Entry 2G28 (X-ray diffraction, 1.85 A resolution); this record covers chains A and B.

[Chain A (and B)]
Protein: Pyruvate dehydrogenase E1 component
Source organism: Escherichia coli
Notes: EC 1.2.4.1; chain B of this document is another copy of the same molecule, construct and numbering; everything in this record applies to it too
UniProt: P0AFG8 (ODP1_ECOLI); residues 1-886 here = UniProt positions 1-886
Amino-acid sequence (886 residues; each row starts with the number of its first residue):
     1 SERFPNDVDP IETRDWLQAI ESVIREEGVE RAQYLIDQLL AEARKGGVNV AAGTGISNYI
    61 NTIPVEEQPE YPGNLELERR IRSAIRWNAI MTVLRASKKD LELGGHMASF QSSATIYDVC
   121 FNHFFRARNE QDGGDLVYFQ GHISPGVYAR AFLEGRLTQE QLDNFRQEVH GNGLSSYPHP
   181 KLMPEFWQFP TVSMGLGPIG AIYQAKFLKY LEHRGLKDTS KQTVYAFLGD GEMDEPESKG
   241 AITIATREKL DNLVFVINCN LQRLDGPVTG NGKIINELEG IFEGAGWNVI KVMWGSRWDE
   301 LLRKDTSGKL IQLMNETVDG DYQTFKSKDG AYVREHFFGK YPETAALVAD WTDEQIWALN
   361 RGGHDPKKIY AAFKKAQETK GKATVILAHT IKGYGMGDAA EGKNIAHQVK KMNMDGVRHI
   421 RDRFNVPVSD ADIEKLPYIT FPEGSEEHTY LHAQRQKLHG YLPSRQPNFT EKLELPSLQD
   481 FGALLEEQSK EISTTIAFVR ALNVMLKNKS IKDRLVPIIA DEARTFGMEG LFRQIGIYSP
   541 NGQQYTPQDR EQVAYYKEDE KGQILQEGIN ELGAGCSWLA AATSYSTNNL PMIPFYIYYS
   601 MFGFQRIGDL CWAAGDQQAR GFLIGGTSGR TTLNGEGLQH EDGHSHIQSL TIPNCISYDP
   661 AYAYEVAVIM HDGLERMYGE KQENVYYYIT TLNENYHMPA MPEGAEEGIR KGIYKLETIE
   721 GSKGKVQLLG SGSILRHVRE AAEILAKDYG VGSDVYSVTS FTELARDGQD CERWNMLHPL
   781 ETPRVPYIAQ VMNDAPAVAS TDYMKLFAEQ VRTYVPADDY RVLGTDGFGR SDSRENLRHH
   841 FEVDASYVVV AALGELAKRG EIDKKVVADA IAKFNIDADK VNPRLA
Unresolved in the structure: 1-55, 401-413, 541-557
Ion coordination: Mg2+: Asp230, Asn260, Gln262 (together with 2-phosphonolactylthiamin diphosphate)
Ligand contacts:
  - 2-phosphonolactylthiamin diphosphate (TDK; 3-[(4-amino-2-methylpyrimidin-5-yl)methyl]-2-{(1S)-1-hydroxy-1-[(R)-hydroxy(methoxy)phosphoryl]ethyl}-5-(2-{[(S)-hydroxy(phosphonooxy)phosphoryl]oxy}ethyl)-4-methyl-1,3-thiazol-3-ium), molecule 1: His106, Ser109, Gln140, His142, Tyr177, Val192, Ser193, Met194, Gly229, Asp230, Gly231, Glu232, Glu235, Asn258, Asn260, Gln262, Arg263, Leu264, Lys392
  - 2-phosphonolactylthiamin diphosphate (TDK), molecule 2: Asp521, Glu522, Ile569, Glu571, Tyr599, Phe602, Arg606, Glu636, His640

[Chain A / chain B interface]
Residue-residue contacts (247):
  Leu101(A) - Asn634(B)  hydrogen bond (backbone-side chain)
  Glu102(A) - Asn634(B)  hydrogen bond (backbone-side chain)
  Leu103(A) - Gly635(B)
  Leu103(A) - Asp832(B)
  Leu103(A) - Ser833(B)
  Arg166(A) - Gly635(B)  hydrogen bond (side chain-backbone)
  Arg166(A) - Glu636(B)  salt bridge
  Arg166(A) - Ser831(B)
  Arg166(A) - Asp832(B)  hydrogen bond (backbone-backbone)
  Gln167(A) - Ser831(B)
  Gln167(A) - Asp832(B)  hydrogen bond
  Gln167(A) - Asn836(B)
  Glu168(A) - Arg830(B)
  Glu168(A) - Ser831(B)  hydrogen bond (side chain-backbone)
  Glu168(A) - Asp832(B)  hydrogen bond (backbone-side chain)
  Val169(A) - Asp832(B)  hydrogen bond (backbone-side chain)
  Val169(A) - Leu837(B)  hydrophobic
  Val169(A) - His840(B)
  His170(A) - Asn836(B)
  Ser176(A) - Gly635(B)
  Ser176(A) - Glu636(B)  hydrogen bond (side chain-backbone)
  Ser176(A) - Ser831(B)  hydrogen bond
  Tyr177(A) - Glu636(B)  hydrogen bond
  Tyr177(A) - His640(B)
  His179(A) - Leu638(B)
  His179(A) - Gln639(B)
  Lys181(A) - Leu638(B)
  Lys181(A) - Leu885(B)
  Lys181(A) - Ala886(B)
  Leu182(A) - Gly829(B)
  Leu182(A) - Arg830(B)
  Pro190(A) - Gln639(B)
  Val192(A) - Gln639(B)
  Val192(A) - His640(B)
  Ser193(A) - Phe602(B)
  Ser193(A) - Arg606(B)  hydrogen bond
  Ser193(A) - Gln639(B)
  Met194(A) - Ile569(B)  hydrophobic
  Met194(A) - Arg606(B)  hydrogen bond (backbone-side chain)
  Leu196(A) - Arg606(B)
  Ile199(A) - Pro236(B)  hydrophobic
  Gly231(A) - Ile569(B)
  Glu232(A) - Ile569(B)
  Asp234(A) - Arg247(B)  salt bridge
  Asp234(A) - Ile569(B)
  Asp234(A) - Asn570(B)  hydrogen bond (backbone-side chain)
  Glu235(A) - Ile569(B)  hydrogen bond (backbone-backbone)
  Glu235(A) - Asn570(B)
  Glu235(A) - Glu571(B)
  Glu235(A) - Arg606(B)  salt bridge
  Pro236(A) - Ile199(B)  hydrophobic
  Pro236(A) - Pro236(B)
  Pro236(A) - Gly240(B)
  Pro236(A) - Asn570(B)
  Glu237(A) - Arg606(B)  salt bridge
  Gly240(A) - Pro236(B)
  Gly240(A) - Gly240(B)
  Thr243(A) - Lys239(B)
  Thr243(A) - Glu277(B)  hydrogen bond
  Thr243(A) - Ile281(B)
  Arg247(A) - Asp234(B)  salt bridge
  Arg247(A) - Thr269(B)
  Arg247(A) - Glu277(B)  salt bridge
  Arg263(A) - Asp521(B)  salt bridge
  Arg263(A) - Gln566(B)
  Arg263(A) - Gly568(B)
  Leu264(A) - Asp521(B)  hydrogen bond (backbone-side chain)
  Leu264(A) - Glu522(B)
  Asp265(A) - Asp521(B)  hydrogen bond (backbone-side chain)
  Asp265(A) - Glu522(B)  hydrogen bond (side chain-backbone)
  Asp265(A) - Ala523(B)  hydrogen bond (side chain-backbone)
  Asp265(A) - Arg524(B)  hydrogen bond (side chain-backbone)
  Asp265(A) - Gln566(B)
  Thr269(A) - Arg247(B)
  Asn271(A) - Ser539(B)
  Ile274(A) - Arg247(B)
  Glu277(A) - Thr243(B)
  Glu277(A) - Arg247(B)  salt bridge
  Gly280(A) - Gly284(B)
  Ile281(A) - Thr243(B)
  Ile281(A) - Ile281(B)  hydrophobic
  Ile281(A) - Gly284(B)  hydrogen bond (backbone-backbone)
  Gly284(A) - Gly280(B)
  Gly284(A) - Ile281(B)  hydrogen bond (backbone-backbone)
  Ile519(A) - Asp265(B)
  Asp521(A) - Arg263(B)  salt bridge
  Asp521(A) - Leu264(B)  hydrogen bond (side chain-backbone)
  Asp521(A) - Asp265(B)  hydrogen bond (side chain-backbone)
  Glu522(A) - Asp265(B)  hydrogen bond (backbone-side chain)
  Ala523(A) - Asp265(B)  hydrogen bond (backbone-side chain)
  Arg524(A) - Leu264(B)  hydrogen bond (side chain-backbone)
  Arg524(A) - Asp265(B)  salt bridge
  Ser539(A) - Asn271(B)
  Gln566(A) - Arg263(B)
  Gln566(A) - Asp265(B)  hydrogen bond
  Gly568(A) - Arg263(B)
  Ile569(A) - Gly231(B)
  Ile569(A) - Glu232(B)
  Ile569(A) - Asp234(B)
  Ile569(A) - Glu235(B)  hydrogen bond (backbone-backbone)
  Asn570(A) - Asp234(B)  hydrogen bond (side chain-backbone)
  Asn570(A) - Glu235(B)
  Asn570(A) - Pro236(B)
  Glu571(A) - Glu235(B)  hydrogen bond (backbone-side chain)
  Met601(A) - Trp612(B)
  Phe602(A) - Ser193(B)
  Gln605(A) - Gly608(B)
  Gln605(A) - Asp609(B)  hydrogen bond
  Gln605(A) - Trp612(B)
  Arg606(A) - Ser193(B)  hydrogen bond
  Arg606(A) - Met194(B)  hydrogen bond (side chain-backbone)
  Arg606(A) - Gly195(B)
  Arg606(A) - Leu196(B)
  Arg606(A) - Glu235(B)  salt bridge
  Arg606(A) - Glu237(B)  salt bridge
  Arg606(A) - Asp609(B)  salt bridge
  Gly608(A) - Gln605(B)
  Asp609(A) - Gln605(B)  hydrogen bond
  Asp609(A) - Arg606(B)  salt bridge
  Trp612(A) - Met601(B)
  Trp612(A) - Gln605(B)
  Trp612(A) - Arg630(B)
  Trp612(A) - Leu638(B)  hydrogen bond (side chain-backbone)
  Trp612(A) - His644(B)
  Trp612(A) - Phe828(B)  hydrophobic
  Ala613(A) - Gln639(B)
  Gly615(A) - Phe828(B)
  Asp616(A) - Leu638(B)
  Arg630(A) - Trp612(B)
  Asn634(A) - Leu101(B)  hydrogen bond (side chain-backbone)
  Asn634(A) - Glu102(B)  hydrogen bond (side chain-backbone)
  Gly635(A) - Leu103(B)
  Gly635(A) - Arg166(B)  hydrogen bond (backbone-side chain)
  Gly635(A) - Ser176(B)
  Glu636(A) - Arg166(B)  salt bridge
  Glu636(A) - Ser176(B)  hydrogen bond (backbone-side chain)
  Glu636(A) - Tyr177(B)  hydrogen bond
  Leu638(A) - His179(B)
  Leu638(A) - Trp612(B)  hydrogen bond (backbone-side chain)
  Leu638(A) - Asp616(B)
  Gln639(A) - His179(B)
  Gln639(A) - Pro190(B)
  Gln639(A) - Thr191(B)
  Gln639(A) - Val192(B)
  Gln639(A) - Ser193(B)
  Gln639(A) - Ala613(B)
  His640(A) - Tyr177(B)
  His640(A) - Val192(B)
  His644(A) - Trp612(B)
  His644(A) - Thr651(B)
  Ile647(A) - Ile647(B)
  Ile647(A) - Leu650(B)  hydrophobic
  Ile647(A) - Thr651(B)
  Leu650(A) - Met804(B)
  Leu650(A) - Leu806(B)  hydrophobic
  Thr651(A) - His644(B)
  Thr651(A) - Ile647(B)
  Thr651(A) - Met804(B)
  Pro653(A) - Gly827(B)
  Pro653(A) - Phe828(B)  hydrophobic
  Pro653(A) - Arg884(B)
  Asn654(A) - Phe828(B)
  Arg766(A) - Arg884(B)
  Gln769(A) - Lys805(B)
  Gln769(A) - Glu809(B)  hydrogen bond
  Asp770(A) - Asn882(B)  hydrogen bond
  Asp770(A) - Arg884(B)  salt bridge
  Arg773(A) - Glu842(B)  salt bridge
  Arg773(A) - Lys880(B)  hydrogen bond (side chain-backbone)
  Arg773(A) - Val881(B)
  Arg773(A) - Asn882(B)
  Arg773(A) - Pro883(B)
  Met776(A) - Arg821(B)
  Met776(A) - Leu823(B)  hydrophobic
  Met776(A) - Ala851(B)  hydrophobic
  Leu777(A) - Ile871(B)
  Leu777(A) - Ala878(B)
  His778(A) - Ala878(B)
  His778(A) - Asp879(B)  salt bridge
  Pro779(A) - Lys864(B)
  Pro779(A) - Val867(B)  hydrophobic
  Pro779(A) - Ala868(B)
  Pro779(A) - Ile871(B)
  Leu780(A) - Lys864(B)
  Leu780(A) - Ala868(B)  hydrophobic
  Met804(A) - Leu650(B)
  Met804(A) - Thr651(B)
  Lys805(A) - Gln769(B)
  Leu806(A) - Leu650(B)  hydrophobic
  Leu806(A) - Leu806(B)  hydrophobic
  Leu806(A) - Gln810(B)
  Glu809(A) - Gln769(B)  hydrogen bond
  Glu809(A) - Gln810(B)
  Glu809(A) - Tyr814(B)  hydrogen bond
  Gln810(A) - Leu806(B)
  Gln810(A) - Glu809(B)
  Arg812(A) - Arg812(B)
  Arg812(A) - Thr813(B)
  Thr813(A) - Glu809(B)  hydrogen bond
  Thr813(A) - Arg812(B)
  Tyr814(A) - Glu809(B)  hydrogen bond
  Arg821(A) - Met776(B)
  Leu823(A) - Met776(B)  hydrophobic
  Gly827(A) - Pro653(B)
  Phe828(A) - Lys181(B)
  Phe828(A) - Trp612(B)  hydrophobic
  Phe828(A) - Gly615(B)
  Phe828(A) - Pro653(B)
  Phe828(A) - Asn654(B)
  Gly829(A) - Leu182(B)
  Arg830(A) - Glu168(B)
  Arg830(A) - Leu182(B)
  Ser831(A) - Arg166(B)
  Ser831(A) - Gln167(B)
  Ser831(A) - Glu168(B)  hydrogen bond (backbone-side chain)
  Ser831(A) - Ser176(B)  hydrogen bond
  Asp832(A) - Leu103(B)
  Asp832(A) - Arg166(B)  hydrogen bond (backbone-backbone)
  Asp832(A) - Gln167(B)  hydrogen bond
  Asp832(A) - Glu168(B)  hydrogen bond (side chain-backbone)
  Asp832(A) - Val169(B)  hydrogen bond (side chain-backbone)
  Ser833(A) - Leu103(B)
  Arg834(A) - Glu102(B)
  Asn836(A) - Gln167(B)
  Asn836(A) - His170(B)  hydrogen bond
  Leu837(A) - Val169(B)  hydrophobic
  Glu842(A) - Arg773(B)  salt bridge
  Ala851(A) - Met776(B)  hydrophobic
  Lys864(A) - Pro779(B)  hydrogen bond (side chain-backbone)
  Lys864(A) - Leu780(B)
  Val867(A) - Pro779(B)  hydrophobic
  Ala868(A) - Leu780(B)  hydrophobic
  Ile871(A) - Leu777(B)
  Ile871(A) - Pro779(B)
  Ala878(A) - Leu777(B)
  Ala878(A) - His778(B)
  Asp879(A) - His778(B)  salt bridge
  Lys880(A) - Arg773(B)  hydrogen bond (backbone-side chain)
  Val881(A) - Arg773(B)
  Asn882(A) - Asp770(B)  hydrogen bond
  Asn882(A) - Arg773(B)
  Pro883(A) - Arg773(B)
  Arg884(A) - Pro653(B)
  Arg884(A) - Arg766(B)
  Arg884(A) - Asp770(B)  salt bridge
  Leu885(A) - Lys181(B)
  Ala886(A) - Lys181(B)
Other interface residues (no listed pair), chain A (134 interface residues in all): Ser175, Pro178, Thr191, Gly195, Lys239, Ile242, Ala285, Glu567, Leu572, Tyr599, Gly637, Gln648, Ile652, Asp826, His840, Tyr847, Val850, Ile876
Other interface residues (no listed pair), chain B (133 interface residues in all): Ser175, Pro178, Ile242, Gly266, Val268, Ala285, Glu567, Leu572, Gly637, Gln648, Asp826, Arg834, Tyr847, Val850, Lys865, Ile876

[Summary]
134 residues of chain A and 133 residues of chain B are in contact, with 60 hydrogen bonds and 21 salt
bridges. Polar contacts include Arg166(A)-Glu636(B), Asp234(A)-Arg247(B) and Glu235(A)-Arg606(B). Ligands of
chain A: 2-phosphonolactylthiamin diphosphate. Asp230(A), Asn260(A) and Gln262(A) form the Mg2+ site.
Chain A and chain B are both Pyruvate dehydrogenase E1 component (Escherichia coli); the structure, E. Coli
Pyruvate Dehydrogenase H407A variant Phosphonolactylthiamin Diphosphate Complex, was determined by X-ray
diffraction.
